6G90 - chains I and O of the 38 polymer chains in the assembly; structure by electron microscopy, 4.00 A resolution.

Chain I:
Molecule: Yeast UBC4 pre-mRNA (mutant)
Sequence (38 nucleotides; row label = number of the first residue in the row; note: 43 numbers in that range are skipped by the numbering (no residue carries them; nothing is unmodelled there); numbers below 1 keep their minus sign (A-1 is residue -1)):
    -1 AGGUAUGUCU AA
    51 CUU
    57 CUCUUAUUUA CAAACAAAAU CAA

Chain O:
Protein: U2 snRNP component HSH155
Source organism: Saccharomyces cerevisiae
UniProt: P49955 (SF3B1_YEAST); residues 1-971 here = UniProt positions 1-971
Amino-acid sequence (971 residues; numbered 1 to 971; the number before each row is that of its first residue):
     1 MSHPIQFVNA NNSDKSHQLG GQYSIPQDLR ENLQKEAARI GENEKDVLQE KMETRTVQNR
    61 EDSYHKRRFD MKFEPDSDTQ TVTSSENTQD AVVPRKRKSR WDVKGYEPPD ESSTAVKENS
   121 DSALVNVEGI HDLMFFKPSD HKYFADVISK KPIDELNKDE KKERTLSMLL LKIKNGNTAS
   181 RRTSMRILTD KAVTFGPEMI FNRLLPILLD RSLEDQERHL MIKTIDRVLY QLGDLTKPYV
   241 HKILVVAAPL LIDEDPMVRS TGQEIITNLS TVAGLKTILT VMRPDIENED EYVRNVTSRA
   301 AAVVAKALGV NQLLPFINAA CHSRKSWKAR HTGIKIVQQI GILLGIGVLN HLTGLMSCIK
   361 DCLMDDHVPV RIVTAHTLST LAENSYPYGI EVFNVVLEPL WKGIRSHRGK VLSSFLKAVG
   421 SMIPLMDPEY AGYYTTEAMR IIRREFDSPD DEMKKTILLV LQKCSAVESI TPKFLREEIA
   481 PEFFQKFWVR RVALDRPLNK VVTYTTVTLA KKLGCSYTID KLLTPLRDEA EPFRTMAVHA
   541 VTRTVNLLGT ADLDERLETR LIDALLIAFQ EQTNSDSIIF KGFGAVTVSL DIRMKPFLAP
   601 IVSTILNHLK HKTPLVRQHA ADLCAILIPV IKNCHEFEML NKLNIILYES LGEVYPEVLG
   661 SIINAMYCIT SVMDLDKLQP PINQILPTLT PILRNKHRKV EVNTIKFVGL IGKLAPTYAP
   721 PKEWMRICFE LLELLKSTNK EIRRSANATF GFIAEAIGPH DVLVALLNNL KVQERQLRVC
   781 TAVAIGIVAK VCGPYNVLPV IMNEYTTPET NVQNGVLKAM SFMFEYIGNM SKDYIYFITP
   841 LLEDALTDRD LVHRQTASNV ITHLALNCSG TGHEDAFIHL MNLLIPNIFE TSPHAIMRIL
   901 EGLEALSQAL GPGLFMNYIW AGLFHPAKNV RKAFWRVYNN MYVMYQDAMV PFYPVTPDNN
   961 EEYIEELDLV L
Not modelled in the structure: 1-131, 150-156
Disulfides: Cys321-Cys358

Interface between chain I and chain O:
Pairs across the interface - 42 pairs, chain I then chain O:
  A66(I) - Gln773(O)  sugar contact
  C67(I) - Gln773(O)  hydrogen bond to the phosphate
  C67(I) - Arg778(O)  phosphate contact
  C67(I) - Asn811(O)  hydrogen bond to the phosphate
  C67(I) - Val852(O)  sugar contact
  A68(I) - Arg778(O)  salt bridge to the phosphate
  A68(I) - Asn814(O)  phosphate contact
  A68(I) - Val852(O)  sugar contact
  A68(I) - Gln855(O)  hydrogen bond to the sugar
  A69(I) - Arg775(O)  salt bridge to the phosphate
  A69(I) - Lys818(O)  salt bridge to the phosphate
  A69(I) - Gln855(O)  sugar contact
  A69(I) - Thr856(O)  phosphate contact
  A69(I) - His894(O)  sugar contact
  A69(I) - Arg898(O)  hydrogen bond to the phosphate
  A70(I) - Lys740(O)  hydrogen bond to the sugar
  A70(I) - Arg744(O)  base contact
  A70(I) - Asn747(O)  base contact
  A70(I) - Arg775(O)  salt bridge to the phosphate
  A70(I) - Val779(O)  sugar contact
  A70(I) - Val783(O)  base contact
  A70(I) - Lys818(O)  salt bridge to the phosphate
  A70(I) - Phe822(O)  sugar contact
  A70(I) - Tyr826(O)  hydrogen bond to the base
  A70(I) - Arg898(O)  salt bridge to the phosphate
  C71(I) - Arg775(O)  salt bridge to the phosphate
  A72(I) - Lys740(O)  salt bridge to the phosphate
  A73(I) - Thr738(O)  base contact
  A73(I) - Gln776(O)  base contact
  A74(I) - Arg698(O)  hydrogen bond to the base
  C77(I) - Arg496(O)  hydrogen bond to the phosphate
  A78(I) - Arg496(O)  salt bridge to the phosphate
  A78(I) - Asn499(O)  base contact
  A78(I) - Lys500(O)  hydrogen bond to the sugar
  A78(I) - Thr503(O)  base contact
  A78(I) - Tyr504(O)  hydrogen bond to the sugar
  A78(I) - Pro532(O)  base contact
  A78(I) - Thr535(O)  hydrogen bond to the base
  A78(I) - Met536(O)  base contact
  A78(I) - His539(O)  hydrogen bond to the base
  A78(I) - Arg543(O)  sugar contact
  A79(I) - Tyr504(O)  phosphate contact
Interface residues without a listed pair, chain O (32 interface residues in all): Cys780

Summary:
Chain I and chain O form an interface of 12 and 32 residues respectively; the contacts include 12 hydrogen
bonds and 9 salt bridges. Among the polar pairs are A70(I)-Tyr826(O), A74(I)-Arg698(O) and A78(I)-Thr535(O).
Here chain I is Yeast UBC4 pre-mRNA (mutant) and chain O is U2 snRNP component HSH155 (Saccharomyces
cerevisiae). Entry 6G90 (Prespliceosome structure provides insight into spliceosome assembly and regulation
(map A2)) was determined by electron microscopy.
